PDB entry 1KQZ | X-ray diffraction, 1.92 A resolution | chain A

== Chain A ==
Protein: Hevamine A
From: Hevea brasiliensis
Notes: EC 3.2.1.14, 3.2.1.17
Reference sequence: p23472 (CHLY_HEVBR); residue numbers follow UniProt; this construct covers 1-273
Sequence (273 residues; row label = number of the first residue in the row):
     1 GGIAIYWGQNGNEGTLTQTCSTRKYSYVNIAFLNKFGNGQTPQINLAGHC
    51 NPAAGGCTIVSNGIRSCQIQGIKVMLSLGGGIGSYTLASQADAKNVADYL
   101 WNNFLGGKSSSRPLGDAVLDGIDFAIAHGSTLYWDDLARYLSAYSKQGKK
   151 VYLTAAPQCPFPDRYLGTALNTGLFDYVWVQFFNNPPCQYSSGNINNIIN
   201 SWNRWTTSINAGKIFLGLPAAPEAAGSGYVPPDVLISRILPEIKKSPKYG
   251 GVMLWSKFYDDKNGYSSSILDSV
Construct notes: engineered mutation Ala125 (Asp in p23472), Ala127 (Glu in p23472), Phe183 (Tyr in p23472)
Disulfide bonds: Cys20-Cys67, Cys50-Cys57, Cys159-Cys188
From the paper describing this entry:
  - mutagenesis - D125A/E127A/Y183F, D125A/E127A, D125A/Y183F: abolished catalytic activity
  - mutagenesis - D125A, E127A, Y183F: decreased catalytic activity

== Summary ==
The paper reports that D125A/E127A/Y183F, D125A/E127A and D125A/Y183F abolish catalytic activity; D125A, E127A
and Y183F reduce catalytic activity.
Chain A is Hevamine A (Hevea brasiliensis); the structure, Hevamine Mutant D125A/E127A/Y183F in Complex with
Tetra-NAG, was determined by X-ray diffraction (same publication as 1KQY, 1KR0 and 1KR1).
